Entry 6FS9 (X-ray diffraction, 2.28 A resolution); this record covers chain A.

== Chain A ==
Name: Polymerase acidic protein
Organism: Influenza B virus (B/Memphis/13/2003)
Notes: EC 3.1.-.-
Reference sequence: Q5V8Z9 (Q5V8Z9_9INFB); numbering as in UniProt (aligned over 1-197)
Sequence (205 residues; each row starts with the number of its first residue; numbers below 1 keep their minus sign (Gly-7 is residue -7)):
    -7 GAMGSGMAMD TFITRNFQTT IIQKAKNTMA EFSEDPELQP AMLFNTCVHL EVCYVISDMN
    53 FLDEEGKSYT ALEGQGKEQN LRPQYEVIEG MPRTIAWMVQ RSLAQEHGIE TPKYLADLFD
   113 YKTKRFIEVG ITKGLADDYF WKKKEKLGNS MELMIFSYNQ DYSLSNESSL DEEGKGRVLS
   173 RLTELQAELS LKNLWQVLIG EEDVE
Unresolved in the structure: -7 to -2, 63-72, 192-197
Construct notes: expression tag (-7 to 0); engineered mutation Thr38 (Ile in Q5V8Z9); conflict Ser60 (Ala in Q5V8Z9)
Bound ions: Mn2+ site 1: His41, Asp109, Glu120, Val121 (together with Baloxavir acid); Mn2+ site 2: Glu81, Asp109 (together with Baloxavir acid)
Small-molecule neighbours: Baloxavir acid (E4Z): Thr20, Met21, Phe24, Glu26, Met34, Asn37, Thr38, His41, Glu81, Arg85, Asp109, Glu120, Val121, Gly122, Tyr131, Lys135
What the authors report for this chain:
  - binding site for Baloxavir acid: Met34, Thr38
  - conformationally variable residues (side-chain flip): Met34, Thr38
  - contacts within the chain: Met34-Thr38 (hydrogen bond), Leu35-Thr38 (hydrogen bond)

== Overview ==
Ligands of chain A: Baloxavir acid. His41, Asp109, Glu120 and Val121 coordinate Mn2+ site 1. Glu81 and Asp109
form the Mn2+ site 2. The paper reports a binding site for Baloxavir acid at Met34 and Thr38; conformational
variability at Met34 and Thr38.
Chain A is Polymerase acidic protein (Influenza B virus (B/Memphis/13/2003)); the structure, Influenza
B/Memphis/13/03 endonuclease with I38T mutation with bound inhibitor, baloxavir acid (BXA), was determined by
X-ray diffraction, deposited together with 6FS8 and 6FSB.
